5F95 - chain A; structure by X-ray diffraction, 2.52 A resolution.

== Chain A ==
Name: Glycogen synthase kinase-3 beta
Source organism: Homo sapiens
Notes: EC 2.7.11.26, 2.7.11.1
UniProtKB: P49841 (GSK3B_HUMAN); residues 36-385 here = UniProt positions 36-385
Amino-acid sequence (350 residues; row label = number of the first residue in the row):
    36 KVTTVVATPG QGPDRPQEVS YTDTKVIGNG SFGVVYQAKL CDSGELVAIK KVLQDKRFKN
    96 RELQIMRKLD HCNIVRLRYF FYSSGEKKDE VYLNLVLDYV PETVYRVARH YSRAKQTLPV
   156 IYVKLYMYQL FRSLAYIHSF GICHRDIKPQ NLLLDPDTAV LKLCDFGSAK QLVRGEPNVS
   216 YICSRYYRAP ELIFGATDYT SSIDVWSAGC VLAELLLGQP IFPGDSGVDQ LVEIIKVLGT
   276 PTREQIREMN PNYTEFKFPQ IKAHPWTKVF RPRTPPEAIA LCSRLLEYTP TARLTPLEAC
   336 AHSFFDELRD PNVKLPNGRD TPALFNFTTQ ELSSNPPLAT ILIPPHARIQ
Unresolved in the structure: 288-290, 384-385
Small-molecule neighbours: 3UP (2-[(cyclopropylcarbonyl)amino]-N-(4-phenylpyridin-3-yl)pyridine-4-carboxamide): Ile62, Phe67, Val70, Ala83, Lys85, Val110, Leu132, Asp133, Tyr134, Val135, Pro136, Glu137, Thr138, Arg141, Gln185, Asn186, Leu188, Cys199, Asp200
Curated features (UniProtKB/Swiss-Prot):
  - active site: Asp181 (Proton acceptor)
  - binding site (ATP): Ile62 to Val70, Lys85
  - modified residue: Tyr216 (Phosphotyrosine)

== Summary ==
Chain A binds compound 3UP. UniProt lists active-site residue Asp181 and 10 ATP-binding residues.
Chain A is Glycogen synthase kinase-3 beta (Homo sapiens); the structure, Crystal structure of GSK3b in
complex with Compound 18: 2-[(cyclopropylcarbonyl)amino]-N-(4-phenylpyridin-3-yl)pyridine-4-carboxamide, was
determined by X-ray diffraction together with 5F94 from the same study.
